3T1H - chains A and P of the 23 polymer chains in the assembly; structure by X-ray diffraction, 3.11 A resolution.

Chain A:
Molecule: 16s rRNA
Organism: Thermus thermophilus
Sequence (1513 nucleotides; numbered 5 to 1521; 4 numbers in that range are skipped by the numbering (no residue carries them; nothing is unmodelled there); the number before each row is that of its first residue):
     5 UGGAGAGUUU GAUCCUGGCU CAGGGUGAAC GCUGGCGGCG UGCCUAAGAC AUGCAAGUCG
    65 UGCGGGCCGC GGGGUUUUAC UCCGUGGUCA GCGGCGGACG GGUGAGUAAC GCGUGGGUGA
   125 CCUACCCGGA AGAGGGGGAC AACCCGGGGA AACUCGGGCU AAUCCCCCAU GUGGACCCGC
   185 CCCUUGGGGU GUGUCCAAAG GGCUUUGCCC GCUUCCGGAU GGGCCCGCGU CCCAUCAGCU
   245 AGUUGGUGGG GUAAUGGCCC ACCAAGGCGA CGACGGGUAG CCGGUCUGAG AGGAUGGCCG
   305 GCCACAGGGG CACUGAGACA CGGGCCCCAC UCCUACGGGA GGCAGCAGUU AGGAAUCUUC
   365 CGCAAUGGGC GCAAGCCUGA CGGAGCGACG CCGCUUGGAG GAAGAAGCCC UUCGGGGUGU
   425 AAACUCCUGA ACCCGGGACG AAACCCCCGA CGAGGGGACU GACGGUACCG GGGUAAUAGC
   485 GCCGGCCAAC UCCGUGCCAG CAGCCGCGGU AAUACGGAGG GCGCGAGCGU UACCCGGAUU
   545 CACUGGGCGU AAAGGGCGUG UAGGCGGCCU GGGGCGUCCC AUGUGAAAGA CCACGGCUCA
   605 ACCGUGGGGG AGCGUGGGAU ACGCUCAGGC UAGACGGUGG GAGAGGGUGG UGGAAUUCCC
   665 GGAGUAGCGG UGAAAUGCGC AGAUACCGGG AGGAACGCCG AUGGCGAAGG CAGCCACCUG
   725 GUCCACCCGU GACGCUGAGG CGCGAAAGCG UGGGGAGCAA ACCGGAUUAG AUACCCGGGU
   785 AGUCCACGCC CUAAACGAUG CGCGCUAGGU CUCUGGGUCU CCUGGGGGCC GAAGCUAACG
   845 CGUUAAGCGC GCCGCCUGGG GAGUACGGCC GCAAGGCUGA AACUCAAAGG AAUUGACGGG
   905 GGCCCGCACA AGCGGUGGAG CAUGUGGUUU AAUUCGAAGC AACGCGAAGA ACCUUACCAG
   965 GCCUUGACAU GCUAGGGAAC CCGGGUGAAA GCCUGGGGUG CCCCGCGAGG GGAGCCCUAG
  1025 CACAGGUGCU GCAUGGCCGU CGUCAGCUCG UGCCGUGAGG UGUUGGGUUA AGUCCCGCAA
  1085 CGAGCGCAAC CCCCGCCGUU AGUUGCCAGC GGUUCGGCCG GGCACUCUAA CGGGACUGCC
  1145 CGCGAAAGCG GGAGGAAGGA GGGGACGACG UCUGGUCAGC AUGGCCCUUA CGGCCUGGGC
  1205 GACACACGUG CUACAAUGCC CACUACAAAG CGAUGCCACC CGGCAACGGG GAGCUAAUCG
  1265 CAAAAAGGUG GGCCCAGUUC GGAUUGGGGU CUGCAACCCG ACCCCAUGAA GCCGGAAUCG
  1325 CUAGUAAUCG CGGAUCAGCC AUGCCGCGGU GAAUACGUUC CCGGGCCUUG UACACACCGC
  1385 CCGUCACGCC AUGGGAGCGG GCUCUACCCG AAGUCGCCGG GAGCCUACGG GCAGGCGCCG
  1445 AGGGUAGGGC CCGUGACUGG GGCGAAGUCG UAACAAGGUA GCUGUACCGG AAGGUGCGGC
  1505 UGGAUCA
  1516 CUUUCU
Construct notes: insertion (1517-1521)
Ion coordination: Mg2+ site 1: U12, G21, G22; Mg2+ site 2 near G21 (its only coordinating residue here); Mg2+ site 3: C48, G108; Mg2+ site 4 near A53 (its only coordinating residue here); Mg2+ site 5 near U56 (its only coordinating residue here); Mg2+ site 6: A109, G110, G284; Mg2+ site 7 near G115 (its only coordinating residue here); Mg2+ site 8: G151, G152; Mg2+ site 9 near C163 (its only coordinating residue here); Mg2+ site 10 near G175 (its only coordinating residue here); Mg2+ site 11 near U188 (its only coordinating residue here); Mg2+ site 12 near G193 (its only coordinating residue here); 81 more Mg2+ sites not listed
Residues lining bound ligands: paromomycin (PAR): C1386, G1387, U1388, C1389, A1390, C1391, G1466, C1467, G1468, A1469, A1470, G1471, U1472, C1473

Chain P:
Name: 30S ribosomal protein S16
Organism: Thermus thermophilus
UniProt: Q5SJH3 (RS16_THET8); residues 1-88 here = UniProt positions 1-88
Amino-acid sequence (88 residues; each row starts with the number of its first residue):
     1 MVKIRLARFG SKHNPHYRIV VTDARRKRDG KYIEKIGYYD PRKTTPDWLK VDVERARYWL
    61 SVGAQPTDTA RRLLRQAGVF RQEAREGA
Disordered / not traced: 84-88

Chain A / chain P interface:
Contacting residue pairs (91):
  C43(A) - Lys12(P)  phosphate contact
  C43(A) - His13(P)  phosphate contact
  G44(A) - Ser11(P)  phosphate contact
  G44(A) - Lys12(P)  hydrogen bond to the phosphate
  C103(A) - Arg25(P)  hydrogen bond to the sugar
  G104(A) - Arg25(P)  sugar contact
  G105(A) - Lys27(P)  salt bridge to the phosphate
  A128(A) - Arg25(P)  base contact
  C129(A) - Met1(P)  hydrogen bond to the base
  C130(A) - Met1(P)  sugar contact
  C130(A) - Gly63(P)  hydrogen bond to the sugar
  C130(A) - Gln65(P)  hydrogen bond to the sugar
  C131(A) - Ser61(P)  hydrogen bond to the sugar
  C131(A) - Gly63(P)  sugar contact
  G222(A) - Val62(P)  hydrogen bond to the base
  A223(A) - Val2(P)  sugar contact
  A223(A) - Tyr58(P)  sugar contact
  A223(A) - Trp59(P)  phosphate contact
  A223(A) - Val62(P)  sugar contact
  U224(A) - Asp23(P)  hydrogen bond to the sugar
  U224(A) - Ile33(P)  phosphate contact
  U224(A) - Trp59(P)  phosphate contact
  G225(A) - Asp23(P)  sugar contact
  G225(A) - Arg25(P)  sugar contact
  G304(A) - Lys27(P)  phosphate contact
  G304(A) - Asp29(P)  sugar contact
  G304(A) - Gly30(P)  phosphate contact
  G305(A) - Arg26(P)  salt bridge to the phosphate
  G305(A) - Lys27(P)  salt bridge to the phosphate
  G305(A) - Gly30(P)  phosphate contact
  G305(A) - Lys31(P)  hydrogen bond to the phosphate
  C306(A) - Arg26(P)  salt bridge to the phosphate
  A369(A) - Tyr17(P)  hydrogen bond to the sugar
  U370(A) - Leu6(P)  hydrogen bond to the sugar
  U370(A) - Tyr17(P)  sugar contact
  U370(A) - Arg28(P)  hydrogen bond to the base
  U370(A) - Thr69(P)  hydrogen bond to the phosphate
  G371(A) - Arg5(P)  hydrogen bond to the phosphate
  G371(A) - Leu6(P)  hydrogen bond to the phosphate
  G371(A) - Arg28(P)  sugar contact
  G371(A) - Thr67(P)  hydrogen bond to the phosphate
  G371(A) - Thr69(P)  phosphate contact
  G372(A) - Lys3(P)  salt bridge to the phosphate
  G372(A) - Arg5(P)  salt bridge to the phosphate
  G372(A) - Ala24(P)  sugar contact
  G372(A) - Thr67(P)  phosphate contact
  C385(A) - Arg28(P)  hydrogen bond to the phosphate
  G386(A) - Arg8(P)  hydrogen bond to the phosphate
  G386(A) - Arg28(P)  salt bridge to the phosphate
  G387(A) - Arg8(P)  salt bridge to the phosphate
  G387(A) - Lys12(P)  phosphate contact
  G387(A) - His13(P)  salt bridge to the phosphate
  A388(A) - Lys12(P)  salt bridge to the phosphate
  A388(A) - His13(P)  salt bridge to the phosphate
  C443(A) - Arg42(P)  hydrogen bond to the base
  G444(A) - Pro15(P)  sugar contact
  G444(A) - Pro41(P)  phosphate contact
  G444(A) - Lys43(P)  salt bridge to the phosphate
  A445(A) - Lys43(P)  phosphate contact
  A446(A) - Lys43(P)  salt bridge to the phosphate
  A446(A) - Arg72(P)  salt bridge to the phosphate
  A447(A) - Asp68(P)  sugar contact
  A447(A) - Arg72(P)  salt bridge to the phosphate
  C448(A) - Asp68(P)  sugar contact
  G456(A) - Gln82(P)  sugar contact
  A457(A) - Arg75(P)  salt bridge to the phosphate
  A457(A) - Phe80(P)  sugar contact
  A457(A) - Arg81(P)  phosphate contact
  A457(A) - Gln82(P)  hydrogen bond to the sugar
  A457(A) - Glu83(P)  base contact
  G458(A) - Arg75(P)  salt bridge to the phosphate
  G458(A) - Arg81(P)  salt bridge to the phosphate
  G458(A) - Glu83(P)  sugar contact
  A590(A) - Lys31(P)  base contact
  A591(A) - Phe9(P)  sugar contact
  A591(A) - Arg18(P)  hydrogen bond to the sugar
  A591(A) - Tyr32(P)  sugar contact
  A592(A) - Arg18(P)  salt bridge to the phosphate
  G600(A) - Thr44(P)  sugar contact
  C606(A) - Ser11(P)  sugar contact
  C607(A) - Phe9(P)  phosphate contact
  C607(A) - Gly10(P)  phosphate contact
  C607(A) - Ser11(P)  sugar contact
  C607(A) - Asn14(P)  hydrogen bond to the sugar
  G608(A) - Phe9(P)  phosphate contact
  G608(A) - His16(P)  sugar contact
  U609(A) - Arg18(P)  salt bridge to the phosphate
  U609(A) - Lys35(P)  salt bridge to the phosphate
  U609(A) - Tyr38(P)  phosphate contact
  G610(A) - Lys35(P)  salt bridge to the phosphate
  G610(A) - Tyr38(P)  phosphate contact
Also at the interface, not in a pair above, chain A (46 interface residues in all): G226, G373, G459, C467
Also at the interface, not in a pair above, chain P (49 interface residues in all): Tyr39

In short:
46 residues of chain A and 49 residues of chain P are in contact, with 22 hydrogen bonds and 22 salt bridges.
Polar contacts include C129(A)-Met1(P), G222(A)-Val62(P) and U370(A)-Arg28(P). Ligands of chain A:
paromomycin. The Mg2+ site 1 is built by U12(A), G21(A) and G22(A).
Chain A is 16s rRNA and chain P is 30S ribosomal protein S16, both from Thermus thermophilus; the structure,
Structure of the Thermus thermophilus 30S ribosomal subunit complexed with a human anti-codon stem loop (HASL)
..., was determined by X-ray diffraction together with 3T1Y from the same study.
